Entry 6L96 (X-ray diffraction, 3.20 A resolution); this record covers chains A and B of the 3 polymer chains in the assembly.

== Chain A ==
Protein: Peroxisome proliferator-activated receptor alpha
Source organism: Homo sapiens
UniProtKB: Q07869 (PPARA_HUMAN); the construct has insertions or renumbered stretches relative to UniProt, so the offset changes along the chain: 195-256 = UniProt 194-255; 267-468 = UniProt 267-468
Chain sequence (275 residues; row label = number of the first residue in the row; note: 10 numbers in that range are skipped by the numbering (no residue carries them; nothing is unmodelled there); a row labelled like 256A-256K holds insertion residues (256A, then the next letters in order)):
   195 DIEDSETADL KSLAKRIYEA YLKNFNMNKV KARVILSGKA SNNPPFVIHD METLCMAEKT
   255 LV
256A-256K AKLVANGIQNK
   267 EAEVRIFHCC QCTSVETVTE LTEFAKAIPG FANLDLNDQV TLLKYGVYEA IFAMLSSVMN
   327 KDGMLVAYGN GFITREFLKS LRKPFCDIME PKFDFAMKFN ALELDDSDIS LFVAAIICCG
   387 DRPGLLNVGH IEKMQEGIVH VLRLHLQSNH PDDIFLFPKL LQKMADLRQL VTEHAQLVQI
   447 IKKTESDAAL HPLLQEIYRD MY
Not modelled in the structure: 195-202, 256A-256K, 468
Small-molecule neighbours: P7F ((2R)-2-[3-[[1,3-benzoxazol-2-yl-[3-(4-methoxyphenoxy)propyl]amino]methyl]phenoxy]butanoic acid): Ile-242, Leu-248, Val-256, Ile-272, Phe-273, Cys-275, Cys-276, Gln-277, Thr-279, Ser-280, Tyr-314, Ile-317, Phe-318, Met-320, Leu-321, Val-324, Met-330, Val-332, Ile-339, Ile-354, Met-355, Lys-358, His-440, Val-444, Leu-456, Leu-460, Tyr-464
What the authors report for this chain:
  - binding site for P7F: Tyr-314, His-440, Tyr-464
  - binding site for P7F: Ser-280 (from molecular simulation)
  - mutagenesis - C275A, S280A, L321A, I339A, L344A: decreased signaling in response to P7F (citing earlier work)
  - mutagenesis - I339A, L344A: abolished signaling in response to fenofibric acid (citing earlier work)
  - mutagenesis - I272A: abolished signaling in response to P7F (citing earlier work)
  - specificity-determining residues: Cys-275, Thr-279, Thr-283, Tyr-314, Val-324, Ile-339 (proposed by the authors, not directly observed)

== Chain B ==
Protein: Peroxisome proliferator-activated receptor alpha
Source organism: Homo sapiens
UniProtKB: Q07869 (PPARA_HUMAN); residue numbers follow UniProt; this construct covers 194-468
Chain sequence (275 residues; each row starts with the number of its first residue):
   194 DIEDSETADL KSLAKRIYEA YLKNFNMNKV KARVILSGKA SNNPPFVIHD METLCMAEKT
   254 LVAKLVANGI QNKEAEVRIF HCCQCTSVET VTELTEFAKA IPGFANLDLN DQVTLLKYGV
   314 YEAIFAMLSS VMNKDGMLVA YGNGFITREF LKSLRKPFCD IMEPKFDFAM KFNALELDDS
   374 DISLFVAAII CCGDRPGLLN VGHIEKMQEG IVHVLRLHLQ SNHPDDIFLF PKLLQKMADL
   434 RQLVTEHAQL VQIIKKTESD AALHPLLQEI YRDMY
Not modelled in the structure: 194-202, 256-266, 468
Small-molecule neighbours: P7F ((2R)-2-[3-[[1,3-benzoxazol-2-yl-[3-(4-methoxyphenoxy)propyl]amino]methyl]phenoxy]butanoic acid): Met-220, Leu-247, Glu-251, Ile-272, Phe-273, Cys-275, Cys-276, Gln-277, Thr-279, Ser-280, Tyr-314, Ile-317, Phe-318, Met-320, Leu-321, Val-324, Met-330, Val-332, Ile-339, Ile-354, Met-355, Lys-358, His-440, Val-444, Leu-456, Leu-460, Tyr-464
What the authors report for this chain:
  - binding site for P7F: Tyr-314, His-440, Tyr-464
  - binding site for P7F: Ser-280 (from molecular simulation)
  - mutagenesis - C275A, S280A, L321A, I339A, L344A: decreased signaling in response to P7F (citing earlier work)
  - mutagenesis - I339A, L344A: abolished signaling in response to fenofibric acid (citing earlier work)
  - mutagenesis - I272A: abolished signaling in response to P7F (citing earlier work)
  - specificity-determining residues: Cys-275, Thr-279, Thr-283, Tyr-314, Val-324, Ile-339 (proposed by the authors, not directly observed)

== Interface between chain A and chain B ==
Pairs across the interface (32):
  Asp-387(A) / His-274(B)  salt bridge
  Asp-387(A) / Ala-455(B)
  Val-394(A) / Ser-452(B)
  Glu-398(A) / Lys-448(B)
  Glu-398(A) / Ala-455(B)
  Gln-401(A) / Pro-458(B)
  Glu-402(A) / Lys-448(B)  salt bridge
  Glu-402(A) / Gln-461(B)
  Val-405(A) / Pro-458(B)  hydrophobic
  His-406(A) / Glu-462(B)  salt bridge
  His-406(A) / Arg-465(B)
  Arg-409(A) / Glu-462(B)  salt bridge
  Gln-413(A) / Val-306(B)
  Pro-417(A) / Leu-302(B)
  Ile-420(A) / Leu-302(B)  hydrophobic
  Ile-420(A) / Val-306(B)  hydrophobic
  Phe-421(A) / Thr-288(B)
  Phe-421(A) / Gln-305(B)
  Phe-421(A) / Leu-309(B)  hydrophobic
  Phe-423(A) / Leu-459(B)  hydrophobic
  Phe-423(A) / Glu-462(B)
  Pro-424(A) / Thr-285(B)
  Pro-424(A) / Leu-459(B)  hydrophobic
  Lys-425(A) / Glu-289(B)  salt bridge
  Leu-427(A) / His-457(B)  hydrogen bond (backbone-side chain)
  Leu-427(A) / Pro-458(B)
  Leu-427(A) / Leu-459(B)
  Gln-428(A) / Val-281(B)
  Gln-428(A) / Glu-282(B)
  Gln-428(A) / Thr-285(B)  hydrogen bond
  Met-430(A) / Pro-458(B)  hydrophobic
  Gln-435(A) / Val-255(B)
Interface residues without a listed pair, chain A (21 interface residues in all): Gly-386, Lys-399
Interface residues without a listed pair, chain B (24 interface residues in all): Val-284, Lys-292, Phe-297, Lys-449

== In short ==
The interface between chain A and chain B involves 21 residues on one side and 24 on the other, with 2
hydrogen bonds and 5 salt bridges. Polar contacts include Asp-387(A)/His-274(B), Glu-402(A)/Lys-448(B) and
His-406(A)/Glu-462(B). The paper reports a binding site for P7F at Tyr-314(A), His-440(A) and Tyr-314(B) among
others; C275A, S280A and L321A of chain A, among others, reduce signaling in response to P7F; 12 substitutions
were tested in all.
Both chains are Peroxisome proliferator-activated receptor alpha (Homo sapiens). Entry 6L96 (Structure of
PPARalpha-LBD/pemafibrate/SRC1 peptide) was determined by X-ray diffraction.
